Entry 5C09 (X-ray diffraction, 2.48 A resolution); this record covers chains A and E of the 5 polymer chains in the assembly.

[Chain A]
Molecule: HLA class I histocompatibility antigen, A-2 alpha chain
Organism: Homo sapiens
UniProtKB: P01892 (1A02_HUMAN); residues 1-276 here correspond to UniProt positions 25-300 (UniProt number = residue number + 24)
Chain sequence (276 residues; row label = number of the first residue in the row):
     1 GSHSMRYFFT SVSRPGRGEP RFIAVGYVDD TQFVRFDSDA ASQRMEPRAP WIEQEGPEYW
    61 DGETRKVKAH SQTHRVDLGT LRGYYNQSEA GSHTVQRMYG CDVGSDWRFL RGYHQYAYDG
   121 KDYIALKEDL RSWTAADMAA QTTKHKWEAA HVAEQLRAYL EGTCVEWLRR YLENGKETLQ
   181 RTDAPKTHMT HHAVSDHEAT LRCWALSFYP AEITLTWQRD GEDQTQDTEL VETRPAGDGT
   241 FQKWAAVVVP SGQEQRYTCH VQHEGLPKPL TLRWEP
Cystine bridges: Cys101-Cys164, Cys203-Cys259

[Chain E]
Molecule: 1E6 TCR Beta Chain
Organism: Homo sapiens
Chain sequence (246 residues; each row starts with the number of its first residue):
     1 DAGVIQSPRH EVTEMGQQVT LRCKPISGHD YLFWYRQTMM RGLELLIYFN NNVPIDDSGM
    61 PEDRFSAKMP NASFSTLKIQ PSEPRDSAVY FCASSLWEKL AKNIQYFGAG TRLSVLEDLK
   121 NVFPPEVAVF EPSEAEISHT QKATLVCLAT GFYPDHVELS WWVNGKEVHS GVCTDPQPLK
   181 EQPALNDSRY ALSSRLRVSA TFWQDPRNHF RCQVQFYGLS ENDEWTQDRA KPVTQIVSAE
   241 AWGRAD
Not modelled in the structure: 1-2
Cystine bridges: Cys23-Cys92, Cys147-Cys212

[How chain A and chain E interact]
Pairs across the interface - 7 pairs, chain A then chain E:
  Arg65(A) - Ile55(E)
  Arg65(A) - Asp56(E)  salt bridge
  Gln72(A) - Asn50(E)
  Gln72(A) - Val53(E)
  Val76(A) - Asn51(E)
  Ala150(A) - Glu98(E)
  Gln155(A) - Trp97(E)
Other interface residues (no listed pair), chain A (6 interface residues in all): Val152
Other interface residues (no listed pair), chain E (8 interface residues in all): Ala101
From the paper, about this interface:
  - residue pairs: Val53(E)-Gln72(A)

[In short]
6 residues of chain A face 8 of chain E across their interface, with 1 salt bridge. The salt-bridged pair is
Arg65(A)-Asp56(E). The paper describes a contact between Val53(E) and Gln72(A).
Chain A is HLA class I histocompatibility antigen, A-2 alpha chain and chain E is 1E6 TCR Beta Chain, both
from Homo sapiens; the structure, HLA class I histocompatibility antigen, was determined by X-ray diffraction,
deposited together with 5C07, 5C08, 5C0A, 5C0B, 5C0C, 5C0D and 6 further entries.
